Entry 3UCZ (X-ray diffraction, 2.80 A resolution); this record covers chains P and R of the 3 polymer chains in the assembly.

# Chain P
Protein: U1 small nuclear ribonucleoprotein A
From: Homo sapiens
Notes: fragment: RNA binding domain
Reference sequence: P09012 (SNRPA_HUMAN); residues 1-98 here = UniProt positions 1-98
Amino-acid sequence (98 residues; each row starts with the number of its first residue):
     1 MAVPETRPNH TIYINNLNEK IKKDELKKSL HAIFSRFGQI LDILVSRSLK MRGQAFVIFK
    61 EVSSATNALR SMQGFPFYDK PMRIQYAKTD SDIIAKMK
Disordered / not traced: 1-6, 98
Construct notes: engineered mutation His-31 (Tyr in P09012), Arg-36 (Gln in P09012)
Swiss-Prot annotation at these positions:
  - modified residue: Ala-2 (N-acetylalanine), Lys-60 (N6-acetyllysine)
  - mutagenesis: Thr-11 (T11V: Abolishes RNA binding), Tyr-13 (Y13F: Substantially reduces RNA binding), Asn-15 (N15V: Abolishes RNA binding), Asn-16 (N16V: Substantially reduces RNA binding), Arg-52 (R52Q: Abolishes RNA binding)

# Chain R
Molecule: 92-nt RNA strand
Sequence (92 nucleotides; numbered 8 to 98; the number before each row is that of its first residue):
     8 XGUCACGCAC AGGGCAAACC AUUCGAAAGA GUGGGACGCA AAGCCUCCGG CCUAAACC
   660 AUUGCACUCC
    75 GGUAGGUAGC GGGGUUACCG AUGG
Modified / non-standard residues: GTP (guanosine-5'-triphosphate) at position 8

# How chain P and chain R interact
Contacting residue pairs (35; chain P residue first):
  Tyr-13(P) with G663(R), hydrogen bond to the base; C664(R), stacking on the base
  Asn-15(P) with U662(R), base contact; G663(R), base contact
  Asn-16(P) with U662(R), hydrogen bond to the base; G663(R), hydrogen bond to the base
  Glu-19(P) with U661(R), hydrogen bond to the base; G663(R), hydrogen bond to the base
  Lys-20(P) with A63(R), salt bridge to the phosphate
  Lys-22(P) with A62(R), phosphate contact
  Arg-47(P) with A61(R), sugar contact; A62(R), salt bridge to the phosphate
  Ser-48(P) with G75(R), phosphate contact
  Leu-49(P) with G75(R), hydrogen bond to the phosphate
  Lys-50(P) with G663(R), hydrogen bond to the sugar
  Met-51(P) with A665(R), sugar contact
  Arg-52(P) with G75(R), salt bridge to the phosphate; A660(R), hydrogen bond to the base; G663(R), hydrogen bond to the base
  Gly-53(P) with G663(R), base contact
  Gln-54(P) with G663(R), base contact; C664(R), sugar contact
  Phe-56(P) with C664(R), base contact; A665(R), stacking on the base
  Lys-80(P) with U662(R), hydrogen bond to the base
  Gln-85(P) with C664(R), hydrogen bond to the base
  Tyr-86(P) with C664(R), hydrogen bond to the base
  Ala-87(P) with C664(R), base contact
  Lys-88(P) with C664(R), base contact
  Thr-89(P) with A665(R), hydrogen bond to the base; C666(R), hydrogen bond to the base
  Asp-90(P) with A665(R), hydrogen bond to the base; C666(R), base contact
  Ser-91(P) with C666(R), base contact
  Asp-92(P) with C666(R), base contact
Also at the interface, not in a pair above, chain P (28 interface residues in all): Thr-11, Leu-17, Leu-44, Ser-46
Also at the interface, not in a pair above, chain R (13 interface residues in all): C64, C669

# In short
28 residues of chain P face 13 of chain R across their interface; the contacts include 15 hydrogen bonds, 3
salt bridges and 2 aromatic stacking contacts. Among the polar pairs are Tyr-13(P)/G663(R), Asn-16(P)/U662(R)
and Asn-16(P)/G663(R).
Chain P is U1 small nuclear ribonucleoprotein A (Homo sapiens) and chain R is a 92-nt RNA strand; the
structure, The c-di-GMP-I riboswitch bound to GpG, was determined by X-ray diffraction together with 3UCU,
3UD3 and 3UD4 from the same study.
